Entry 8ESD (X-ray diffraction, 3.33 A resolution); this record covers chains N and S of the 4 polymer chains in the assembly.

Chain N:
Molecule: COMM domain-containing protein 9
Source organism: Homo sapiens
Reference sequence: Q9P000 (COMD9_HUMAN); residues 5-198 here = UniProt positions 5-198
Amino-acid sequence (194 residues; row label = number of the first residue in the row):
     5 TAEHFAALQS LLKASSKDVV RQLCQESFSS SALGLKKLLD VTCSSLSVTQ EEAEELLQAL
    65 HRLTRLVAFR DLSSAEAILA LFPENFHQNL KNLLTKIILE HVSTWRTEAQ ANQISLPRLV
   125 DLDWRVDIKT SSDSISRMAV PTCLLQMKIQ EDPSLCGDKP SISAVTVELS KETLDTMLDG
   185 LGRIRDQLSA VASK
Unresolved in the structure: 135-142

Chain S:
Molecule: COMM domain-containing protein 7
Source organism: Homo sapiens
Reference sequence: Q86VX2 (COMD7_HUMAN); residues 131-200 here = UniProt positions 131-200
Amino-acid sequence (70 residues; row label = number of the first residue in the row):
   131 INQLIDMEWK FGVTSGSSEL EKVGSIFLQL KLVVKKGNQT ENVYIELTLP QFYSFLHEME
   191 RVRTSMECFC

How chain N and chain S interact:
Contacting residue pairs (75):
  Phe73(N) - Ser147(S)
  Phe73(N) - Ser148(S)
  Phe73(N) - Glu149(S)
  Phe73(N) - Leu150(S)
  Phe73(N) - Glu151(S)  hydrogen bond (backbone-backbone)
  Arg74(N) - Glu151(S)
  Arg110(N) - Leu150(S)
  Arg110(N) - Lys152(S)  hydrogen bond (side chain-backbone)
  Ala113(N) - Glu149(S)
  Ala113(N) - Leu150(S)  hydrophobic
  Gln114(N) - Leu150(S)
  Gln114(N) - Val153(S)
  Gln117(N) - Thr144(S)
  Gln117(N) - Ser147(S)  hydrogen bond
  Gln117(N) - Val153(S)
  Gln117(N) - Ser155(S)
  Ser119(N) - Glu176(S)
  Leu120(N) - Gln159(S)
  Leu120(N) - Glu176(S)
  Pro121(N) - Tyr174(S)
  Pro121(N) - Ile175(S)
  Pro121(N) - Glu176(S)  hydrogen bond (backbone-backbone)
  Arg122(N) - Glu176(S)
  Leu123(N) - Ile175(S)  hydrophobic
  Leu123(N) - Glu176(S)  hydrogen bond (backbone-backbone)
  Leu123(N) - Leu177(S)  hydrophobic
  Leu123(N) - Gln181(S)  hydrogen bond (backbone-side chain)
  Leu126(N) - Phe185(S)  hydrophobic
  Trp128(N) - Glu188(S)  hydrogen bond
  Trp128(N) - Arg191(S)
  Trp128(N) - Val192(S)  hydrophobic
  Val130(N) - Met196(S)  hydrophobic
  Pro145(N) - Met196(S)  hydrophobic
  Cys147(N) - Val192(S)  hydrophobic
  Met151(N) - Leu162(S)  hydrophobic
  Met151(N) - Ile175(S)  hydrophobic
  Ile153(N) - Ile175(S)  hydrophobic
  Thr170(N) - Asn132(S)  hydrogen bond (backbone-side chain)
  Val171(N) - Asn132(S)
  Val171(N) - Leu134(S)
  Glu172(N) - Ile131(S)
  Glu172(N) - Asn132(S)  hydrogen bond (backbone-backbone)
  Glu172(N) - Gln133(S)  hydrogen bond
  Glu172(N) - Leu134(S)
  Leu173(N) - Leu134(S)  hydrophobic
  Leu173(N) - Met189(S)  hydrophobic
  Ser174(N) - Met196(S)
  Lys175(N) - Met196(S)
  Thr177(N) - Leu134(S)
  Leu178(N) - Met189(S)  hydrophobic
  Leu178(N) - Val192(S)  hydrophobic
  Leu178(N) - Arg193(S)
  Leu178(N) - Met196(S)  hydrophobic
  Asp179(N) - Arg193(S)  salt bridge
  Met181(N) - Met137(S)  hydrophobic
  Met181(N) - Phe185(S)  hydrophobic
  Leu182(N) - Leu186(S)  hydrophobic
  Leu182(N) - Met189(S)
  Leu182(N) - Glu190(S)
  Leu182(N) - Arg193(S)
  Gly184(N) - Trp139(S)
  Leu185(N) - Met137(S)  hydrophobic
  Leu185(N) - Phe182(S)
  Leu185(N) - Phe185(S)  hydrophobic
  Leu185(N) - Leu186(S)  hydrophobic
  Leu185(N) - Met189(S)  hydrophobic
  Arg187(N) - Trp139(S)
  Ile188(N) - Trp139(S)
  Ile188(N) - Phe182(S)  hydrophobic
  Arg189(N) - Phe182(S)
  Arg189(N) - Leu186(S)
  Gln191(N) - Trp139(S)  hydrogen bond
  Leu192(N) - Phe141(S)  hydrophobic
  Leu192(N) - Leu179(S)  hydrophobic
  Leu192(N) - Tyr183(S)
Also at the interface, not in a pair above, chain N (44 interface residues in all): Arg69, Ala72, Asn116, Ile132, Thr146, Leu149, Val169, Val195
Also at the interface, not in a pair above, chain S (42 interface residues in all): Ile156, Leu158, Leu160, Val173, Ser195, Phe199, Cys200

In short:
44 residues of chain N and 42 residues of chain S are in contact, with 11 hydrogen bonds and 1 salt bridge.
Polar pairs include Asp179(N)-Arg193(S), Arg110(N)-Lys152(S) and Gln117(N)-Ser147(S).
Chain N is COMM domain-containing protein 9 and chain S is COMM domain-containing protein 7, both from Homo
sapiens; the structure, Crystal structure of COMMD7-COMMD9-COMMD5-COMMD10 tetramer, was determined by X-ray
diffraction (same publication as 8ESE, 8F2R and 8F2U).
